PDB entry 9B2S | electron microscopy, 3.01 A resolution | chains A and I of the 11 polymer chains in the assembly

== Chain A ==
Molecule: Histone H3.2
Source organism: Xenopus laevis
UniProtKB: P84233 (H32_XENLA); residues 0-135 here correspond to UniProt positions 1-136 (UniProt number = residue number + 1)
Sequence (136 residues; numbered 0 to 135; the number before each row is that of its first residue; numbering starts at 0):
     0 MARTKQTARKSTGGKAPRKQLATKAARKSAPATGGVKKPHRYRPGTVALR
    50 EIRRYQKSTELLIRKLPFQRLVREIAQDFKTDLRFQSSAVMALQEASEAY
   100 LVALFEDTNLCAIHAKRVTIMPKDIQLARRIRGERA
Not modelled in the structure: 0-36, 135
Differences from the reference sequence: engineered mutation Ala102 (Gly103 in P84233)
UniProt features mapped onto this chain:
  - modified residue: Arg2 (Asymmetric dimethylarginine), Thr3 (Phosphothreonine), Lys4 (Allysine), Gln5 (5-glutamyl dopamine), Thr6 (Phosphothreonine), Arg8 (Citrulline), Lys9 (N6,N6,N6-trimethyllysine), Ser10 (ADP-ribosylserine), Thr11 (Phosphothreonine), Lys14 (N6-(2-hydroxyisobutyryl)lysine), Arg17 (Asymmetric dimethylarginine), Lys18 (N6-(2-hydroxyisobutyryl)lysine), Lys23 (N6-(2-hydroxyisobutyryl)lysine), Arg26 (Citrulline), Lys27 (N6,N6,N6-trimethyllysine), Ser28 (ADP-ribosylserine), Lys36 (N6,N6,N6-trimethyllysine), Lys37 (N6-methyllysine), Tyr41 (Phosphotyrosine), Lys56 (N6,N6,N6-trimethyllysine) and 8 more in UniProt
  - lipidation: Cys110 (S-palmitoyl cysteine)
Reported in the primary citation:
  - post-translational modification sites: Thr3 (citing earlier work)

== Chain I ==
Molecule: 601 DNA
Source organism: synthetic construct
Sequence (185 nucleotides; row label = number of the first residue in the row; numbers below 1 keep their minus sign (DG-92 is residue -92)):
   -92 GACCCTATACGCGGCCGCCCATCAGAATCCCGGTGCCGAGGCCGCTCAAT
   -42 TGGTCGTAGACAGCTCTAGCACCGCTTAAACGCACGTACGCGCTGTCCCC
     8 CGCGTTTTAACCGCCAAGGGGATTACTCCCTAGTCTCCAGGCACGTGTCA
    58 GATATATACATCGATTGCCGGTCGCGAACAGCGAC
Not modelled in the structure: -92 to -79, 79-92

== How chain A and chain I interact ==
Residue-residue contacts - 14 pairs, chain A then chain I:
  Arg40(A) - DG70(I)  sugar contact
  Tyr41(A) - DC69(I)  phosphate contact
  Tyr41(A) - DG70(I)  phosphate contact
  Arg42(A) - DG70(I)  salt bridge to the phosphate
  Thr45(A) - DG70(I)  hydrogen bond to the phosphate
  Arg63(A) - DA-13(I)  salt bridge to the phosphate
  Arg72(A) - DC-23(I)  salt bridge to the phosphate
  Arg83(A) - DC-23(I)  phosphate contact
  Phe84(A) - DG-24(I)  sugar contact
  Phe84(A) - DC-23(I)  phosphate contact
  Gln85(A) - DG-24(I)  phosphate contact
  Ser86(A) - DG-24(I)  phosphate contact
  Val117(A) - DG-3(I)  hydrogen bond to the phosphate
  Thr118(A) - DG-3(I)  hydrogen bond to the phosphate
Interface residues without a listed pair, chain A (15 interface residues in all): Leu82, Arg116, Met120
Interface residues without a listed pair, chain I (9 interface residues in all): DA-5, DC-4, DC-2

== In short ==
The interface between chain A and chain I involves 15 residues on one side and 9 on the other; the contacts
include 3 hydrogen bonds and 3 salt bridges. Among the polar pairs are Thr45(A)-DG70(I), Val117(A)-DG-3(I) and
Thr118(A)-DG-3(I). The paper reports a modification site at Thr3(A).
Here chain A is Histone H3.2 (Xenopus laevis) and chain I is 601 DNA (synthetic construct). Entry 9B2S (Haspin
bound to nucleosome in position 1) was determined by electron microscopy together with 9B2T and 9B2U from the
same study.
